9G9H - chains B and T of the 10 polymer chains in the assembly; structure by electron microscopy, 2.99 A resolution.

[Chain B]
Protein: CRISPR system Cms protein Csm2
From: Enterococcus italicus DSM 15952
UniProt: E6LHV6 (CSM2_ENTI1); residues 1-140 here = UniProt positions 1-140
Amino-acid sequence (140 residues; numbered 1 to 140; the number before each row is that of its first residue):
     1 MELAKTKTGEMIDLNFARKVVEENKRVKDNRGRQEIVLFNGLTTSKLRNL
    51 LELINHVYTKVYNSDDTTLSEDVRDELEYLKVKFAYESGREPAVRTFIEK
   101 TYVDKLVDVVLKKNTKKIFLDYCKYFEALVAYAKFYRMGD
Not modelled in the structure: 28-35, 138-140

[Chain T]
Molecule: CTR
Sequence (47 nucleotides; numbered 1 to 47; the number before each row is that of its first residue):
     1 CCCCCAGCGCUUCAGCGUUCUUCGGAAUGUCGCGCAUUGGCAUGGAA
Not modelled in the structure: 1-14, 43-47

[Interface between chain B and chain T]
Contacting residue pairs (17; chain B residue first):
  Thr43(B) - C23(T)  hydrogen bond to the phosphate
  Thr43(B) - G24(T)  phosphate contact
  Thr44(B) - G24(T)  hydrogen bond to the phosphate
  Thr44(B) - G25(T)  phosphate contact
  Ser45(B) - C23(T)  hydrogen bond to the phosphate
  Ser45(B) - G24(T)  hydrogen bond to the phosphate
  Lys46(B) - U22(T)  salt bridge to the phosphate
  Lys46(B) - C23(T)  phosphate contact
  Arg48(B) - A26(T)  hydrogen bond to the sugar
  Asn49(B) - U22(T)  hydrogen bond to the phosphate
  Glu52(B) - A26(T)  base contact
  Tyr86(B) - C20(T)  hydrogen bond to the sugar
  Tyr86(B) - U21(T)  hydrogen bond to the phosphate
  Glu87(B) - U22(T)  phosphate contact
  Arg90(B) - C20(T)  salt bridge to the phosphate
  Arg90(B) - U21(T)  hydrogen bond to the phosphate
  Arg90(B) - U22(T)  salt bridge to the phosphate
Also at the interface, not in a pair above, chain B (11 interface residues in all): Lys134

[Summary]
The interface between chain B and chain T involves 11 residues on one side and 7 on the other; the contacts
include 9 hydrogen bonds and 3 salt bridges. Polar contacts include Arg48(B)-A26(T), Tyr86(B)-C20(T) and
Thr43(B)-C23(T).
Here chain B is CRISPR system Cms protein Csm2 (Enterococcus italicus DSM 15952) and chain T is CTR. Entry
9G9H (CryoEM structure of Enterococcus italicus Csm-crRNA-CTR1 complex bound to pNppA3 and AMPNPP) was
determined by electron microscopy (same publication as 9G9A, 9G9B, 9G9C, 9G9D, 9G9E, 9G9F and 4 further
entries).
